Entry 3O6B (X-ray diffraction, 3.10 A resolution); this record covers chains A and B.

[Chain A]
Name: Defective in cullin neddylation protein 1
Source organism: Saccharomyces cerevisiae
Notes: fragment: DCUN1 domain, residues 70-269
Reference sequence: Q12395 (DCN1_YEAST); residues 70-269 here = UniProt positions 70-269
Chain sequence (202 residues; numbered 68 to 269; the number before each row is that of its first residue):
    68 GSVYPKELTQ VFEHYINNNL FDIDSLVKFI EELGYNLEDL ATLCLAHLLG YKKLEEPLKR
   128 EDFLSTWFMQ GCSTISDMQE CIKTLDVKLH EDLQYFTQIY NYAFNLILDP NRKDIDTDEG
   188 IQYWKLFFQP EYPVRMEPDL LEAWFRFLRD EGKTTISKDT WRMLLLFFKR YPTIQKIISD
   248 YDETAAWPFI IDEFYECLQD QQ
Unresolved in the structure: 68-71, 267-269
Construct notes: expression tag (68-69)

[Chain B]
Name: Cell division control protein 53
Source organism: Saccharomyces cerevisiae
Reference sequence: Q12018 (CDC53_YEAST); residue numbers follow UniProt; this construct covers 742-815
Chain sequence (76 residues; row label = number of the first residue in the row):
   740 GSELNTERQI FLEACIVRIM KAKRNLPHTT LVNECIAQSH QRFNAKVSMV KRAIDSLIQK
   800 GYLQRGDDGE SYAYLA
Unresolved in the structure: 740-745
Construct notes: expression tag (740-741)
UniProt features mapped onto this chain:
  - cross-link: K760 (Glycyl lysine isopeptide (Lys-Gly) (interchain with G-Cter in NEDD8))
What the authors report for this chain:
  - post-translational modification sites: K760 (citing earlier work)

[How chain A and chain B interact]
Contacting residue pairs (22):
  D181(A) - Q798(B)  hydrogen bond
  D226(A) - R804(B)  salt bridge
  R229(A) - R804(B)
  R229(A) - G805(B)
  R229(A) - D806(B)  hydrogen bond (side chain-backbone)
  R229(A) - G808(B)
  M230(A) - R804(B)
  M230(A) - G808(B)
  E250(A) - K790(B)
  T251(A) - H767(B)
  A252(A) - H767(B)
  A252(A) - K790(B)  hydrogen bond (backbone-side chain)
  A253(A) - H767(B)
  A253(A) - R804(B)  hydrogen bond (backbone-side chain)
  A253(A) - G808(B)
  W254(A) - K790(B)  hydrogen bond (backbone-side chain)
  P255(A) - D794(B)
  P255(A) - R804(B)
  F256(A) - R791(B)
  F256(A) - D794(B)  hydrogen bond (backbone-side chain)
  I257(A) - D794(B)
  D259(A) - K790(B)  salt bridge
Also at the interface, not in a pair above, chain A (16 interface residues in all): S224, L233, R237
Also at the interface, not in a pair above, chain B (15 interface residues in all): V786, S787, I797, D807, E809, Y811

[In short]
16 residues of chain A and 15 residues of chain B are in contact; the contacts include 6 hydrogen bonds and 2
salt bridges. Polar contacts include D226(A)-R804(B), D259(A)-K790(B) and D181(A)-Q798(B). The paper reports a
modification site at K760(B).
Chain A is Defective in cullin neddylation protein 1 and chain B is Cell division control protein 53, both
from Saccharomyces cerevisiae; the structure, A Dual E3 Mechanism for Rub1 Ligation to Cdc53:
Dcn1(P)-Cdc53(WHB) low resolution, was determined by X-ray diffraction (same publication as 3O2P and 3O2U).
